Entry 7TQB (X-ray diffraction, 3.10 A resolution); this record covers chains H and A of the 4 polymer chains in the assembly.

Chain H:
Name: FAB S9.6 Heavy Chain
Source organism: synthetic construct
Notes: antibody fragment or engineered binder
Sequence (231 residues; numbered 1 to 231; the number before each row is that of its first residue):
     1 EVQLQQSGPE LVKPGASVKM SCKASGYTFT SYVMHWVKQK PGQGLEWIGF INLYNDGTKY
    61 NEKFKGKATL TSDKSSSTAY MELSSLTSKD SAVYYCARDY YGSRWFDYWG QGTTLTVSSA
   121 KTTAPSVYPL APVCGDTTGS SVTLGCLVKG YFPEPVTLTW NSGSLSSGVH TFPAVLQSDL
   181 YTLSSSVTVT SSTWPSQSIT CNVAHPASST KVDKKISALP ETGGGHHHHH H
Disordered / not traced: 134-140, 216-231
Cystine bridges: Cys22-Cys96, Cys146-Cys201
From the paper describing this entry:
  - conformationally variable residues (loop rearrangement): Tyr100, Tyr101
  - binding site for the 13-nt RNA strand (chain A): Tyr101 to Arg104
  - binding site for the 13-nt DNA strand: Ser31, Tyr32, Tyr54, Asn55, Tyr100, Tyr101
  - mutagenesis - Y101A, G102L: abolished binding to hybrid
  - mutagenesis - Y101F, G102A (27-fold): decreased binding to hybrid
  - mutagenesis - Y54F, Y54H, Y54W: unchanged binding to dsRNA
  - mutagenesis - Y54Q, Y54R: increased binding to dsRNA
  - specificity-determining residues: Tyr54 (proposed by the authors, not directly observed)

Chain A:
Molecule: 13-nt RNA strand
Sequence (13 nucleotides; row label = number of the first residue in the row):
     1 CUUGUCUGAC ACG

Chain H / chain A interface:
Pairs across the interface (14):
  Phe50(H) with A9(A), sugar contact
  Asn52(H) with C10(A), sugar contact
  Asn55(H) with C10(A), base contact; A11(A), sugar contact
  Gly57(H) with C10(A), sugar contact; A11(A), sugar contact
  Lys59(H) with C10(A), salt bridge to the phosphate
  Tyr101(H) with U7(A), hydrogen bond to the sugar; G8(A), hydrogen bond to the sugar
  Gly102(H) with G8(A), hydrogen bond to the sugar; A9(A), sugar contact
  Ser103(H) with A9(A), hydrogen bond to the sugar
  Arg104(H) with G8(A), hydrogen bond to the phosphate; A9(A), salt bridge to the phosphate
Other interface residues (no listed pair), chain H (10 interface residues in all): Thr58

Summary:
The interface between chain H and chain A involves 10 residues on one side and 5 on the other; the contacts
include 5 hydrogen bonds and 2 salt bridges. Among the polar pairs are Tyr101(H)-U7(A), Tyr101(H)-G8(A) and
Gly102(H)-G8(A). The paper reports a binding site for the 13-nt DNA strand at Ser31(H), Tyr32(H) and Tyr54(H)
among others; Y101A and G102L of chain H abolish binding to hybrid; 9 substitutions were tested in all.
Here chain H is FAB S9.6 Heavy Chain (synthetic construct) and chain A is a 13-nt RNA strand. Entry 7TQB
(Crystal structure of monoclonal S9.6 Fab bound to DNA-RNA hybrid) was determined by X-ray diffraction
together with 7TQA from the same study.
